1NQM - chains A and C of the 4 polymer chains in the assembly; structure by X-ray diffraction, 1.70 A resolution.

Chain A:
Molecule: Streptavidin
Organism: Streptomyces avidinii
UniProtKB: P22629 (SAV_STRAV); residues 0-135 here correspond to UniProt positions 24-159 (UniProt number = residue number + 24)
Amino-acid sequence (136 residues; numbered 0 to 135; the number before each row is that of its first residue; numbering starts at 0):
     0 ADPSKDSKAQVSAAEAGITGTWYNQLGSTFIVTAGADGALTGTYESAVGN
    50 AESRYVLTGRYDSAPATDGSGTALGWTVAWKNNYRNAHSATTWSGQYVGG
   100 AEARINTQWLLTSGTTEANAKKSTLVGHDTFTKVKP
Disordered / not traced: 0-15, 134-135
Construct notes: engineered mutation Lys120 (Trp144 in P22629)
Small-molecule neighbours: biotin (BTN): Asn23, Leu25, Ser27, Tyr43, Ser45, Val47, Gly48, Asn49, Ala50, Trp79, Ala86, Ser88, Thr90, Trp92, Trp108, Leu110, Asp128
Swiss-Prot annotation at these positions:
  - motif: Arg59 to Asp61 (Cell attachment site)
  - binding site (biotin): Tyr43, Tyr54, Trp92, Trp108
What the authors report for this chain:
  - binding site for biotin: Ser45, Asn49, Lys120
  - conformationally variable residues (loop rearrangement): Leu110 to Leu124
  - mutagenesis - W120K: decreased binding to biotin (citing earlier work)

Chain C:
Molecule: Streptavidin
Organism: Streptomyces avidinii
UniProtKB: P22629 (SAV_STRAV); residues 400-535 here correspond to UniProt positions 24-159 (UniProt number = residue number - 376)
Amino-acid sequence (136 residues; row label = number of the first residue in the row):
   400 ADPSKDSKAQVSAAEAGITGTWYNQLGSTFIVTAGADGALTGTYESAVGN
   450 AESRYVLTGRYDSAPATDGSGTALGWTVAWKNNYRNAHSATTWSGQYVGG
   500 AEARINTQWLLTSGTTEANAKKSTLVGHDTFTKVKP
Disordered / not traced: 400-415, 535
Construct notes: engineered mutation Lys520 (Trp144 in P22629)
Small-molecule neighbours: biotin (BTN): Asn423, Leu425, Ser427, Tyr443, Ser445, Val447, Gly448, Asn449, Ala450, Trp479, Ala486, Ser488, Thr490, Trp492, Trp508, Leu510, Asp528
Swiss-Prot annotation at these positions:
  - motif: Arg459 to Asp461 (Cell attachment site)
  - binding site (biotin): Tyr443, Tyr454, Trp492, Trp508

How chain A and chain C interact:
Residue-residue contacts - 82 pairs, chain A then chain C:
  Val55(A) with Arg459(C)
  Thr57(A) with Thr457(C), hydrogen bond; Gly458(C); Arg459(C)
  Gly58(A) with Thr457(C)
  Arg59(A) with Val455(C); Thr457(C); Thr476(C); Ala478(C)
  Tyr60(A) with Ala478(C)
  Asp61(A) with Lys480(C); Asn485(C), hydrogen bond; His487(C), salt bridge
  Ser62(A) with Lys480(C)
  Ala63(A) with Lys480(C); Asn485(C), hydrogen bond (backbone-side chain); His487(C)
  Pro64(A) with His487(C)
  Ala65(A) with His487(C)
  Ser69(A) with Gly513(C); Thr514(C); Thr515(C)
  Gly70(A) with Gly513(C); Thr514(C), hydrogen bond (backbone-backbone)
  Ala72(A) with His487(C); Ser488(C); Ala489(C); Thr511(C)
  Leu73(A) with Ala489(C)
  Gly74(A) with Thr476(C); Thr491(C)
  Trp75(A) with Thr476(C), hydrogen bond (backbone-side chain)
  Thr76(A) with Arg459(C); Gly474(C), hydrogen bond (side chain-backbone); Trp475(C), hydrogen bond (side chain-backbone)
  Ala78(A) with Arg459(C); Tyr460(C)
  Lys80(A) with Asp461(C); Ser462(C); Ala463(C)
  Asn85(A) with Asp461(C), hydrogen bond; Ala463(C), hydrogen bond (side chain-backbone)
  His87(A) with Asp461(C), salt bridge; Ala463(C); Pro464(C); Ala465(C); Ala472(C)
  Ser88(A) with Ala472(C)
  Ala89(A) with Ala472(C); Leu473(C)
  Thr91(A) with Gly474(C); Thr491(C), hydrogen bond; Trp492(C); Ser493(C)
  Trp92(A) with Thr491(C)
  Ser93(A) with Thr491(C); Leu509(C), hydrogen bond (side chain-backbone); Thr511(C), hydrogen bond
  Gly94(A) with Thr511(C)
  Gln95(A) with Ser512(C); Gly513(C); Thr514(C), hydrogen bond (side chain-backbone); Ser522(C)
  Gln107(A) with Leu509(C); Thr523(C)
  Leu109(A) with Ser493(C), hydrogen bond (backbone-side chain); Gln507(C); Leu509(C), hydrophobic
  Thr111(A) with Ala472(C); Ser493(C), hydrogen bond; Gly494(C)
  Ser112(A) with Gln495(C)
  Gly113(A) with Ser469(C); Gly470(C); Ala472(C); Gln495(C)
  Thr114(A) with Ser469(C); Gly470(C), hydrogen bond (backbone-backbone); Gln495(C), hydrogen bond (backbone-side chain)
  Thr115(A) with Gly468(C)
  Ser122(A) with Gln495(C)
  Thr123(A) with Gln507(C)
Interface residues without a listed pair, chain A (42 interface residues in all): Asp67, Gly68, Val77, Trp108, Leu110
Interface residues without a listed pair, chain C (40 interface residues in all): Trp508, Leu510

Summary:
Chain A and chain C form an interface of 42 and 40 residues respectively; the contacts include 17 hydrogen
bonds and 2 salt bridges. Polar contacts include Asp61(A)-His487(C), His87(A)-Asp461(C) and
Thr57(A)-Thr457(C). Chain A binds biotin. The paper reports a binding site for biotin at Ser45(A), Asn49(A)
and Lys120(A); W120K of chain A reduces binding to biotin.
Both chains are Streptavidin (Streptomyces avidinii). Entry 1NQM (Structure of Savm-W120K, streptavidin
mutant) was determined by X-ray diffraction (same publication as 1NQN).
